Entry 4AL8 (X-ray diffraction, 1.66 A resolution); this record covers chains H and L of the 3 polymer chains in the assembly.

Chain H:
Molecule: Fab 2H12 heavy chain
Source organism: Homo sapiens
Notes: antibody fragment or engineered binder
Chain sequence (217 residues; row label = number of the first residue in the row):
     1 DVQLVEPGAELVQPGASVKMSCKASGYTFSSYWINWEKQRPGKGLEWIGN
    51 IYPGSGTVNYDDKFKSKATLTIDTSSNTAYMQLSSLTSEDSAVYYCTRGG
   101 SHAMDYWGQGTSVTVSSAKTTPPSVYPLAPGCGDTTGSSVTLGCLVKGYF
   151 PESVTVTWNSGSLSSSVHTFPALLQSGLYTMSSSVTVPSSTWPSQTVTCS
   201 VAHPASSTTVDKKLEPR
Disordered / not traced: 132-135, 217
Disulfide bonds: C22-C96, C144-C199

Chain L:
Molecule: Fab 2H12 light chain
Source organism: Homo sapiens
Notes: antibody fragment or engineered binder
Chain sequence (213 residues; numbered 1 to 213; the number before each row is that of its first residue):
     1 DIVMTQSQKFMSTSVGDRVSITCKASQNVRTSVAWYQQKPGQSPKALIYL
    51 ASNRHTGVPDRFTGSGSGTDFTLTISNVQSEDLADYFCLQHWTYPYTFGG
   101 GTKLEIKRADAAPTVSIFPPSSEQLTSGGASVVCFLNNFYPKDINVKWKI
   151 DGSERQNGVLNSWTDQDSKDSTYSMSSTLTLTKDEYERHNSYTCEATHKT
   201 STSPIVKSFNRNE
Disulfide bonds: C23-C88, C134-C194

Chain H / chain L interface:
Residue-residue contacts (75):
  W33(H) - Y94(L)
  N35(H) - Y96(L)
  E37(H) - F98(L)
  Q39(H) - Q38(L)  hydrogen bond
  L45(H) - F87(L)  hydrophobic
  L45(H) - F98(L)
  W47(H) - Y94(L)  hydrophobic
  W47(H) - P95(L)  hydrophobic
  W47(H) - Y96(L)
  W47(H) - F98(L)
  N50(H) - Y94(L)  hydrogen bond
  N59(H) - Y94(L)  hydrogen bond
  D61(H) - P95(L)
  Y95(H) - Q38(L)  hydrogen bond
  Y95(H) - Q42(L)
  Y95(H) - S43(L)
  Y95(H) - P44(L)
  S101(H) - H91(L)
  H102(H) - Y49(L)
  H102(H) - L50(L)
  H102(H) - H91(L)
  A103(H) - Y36(L)
  A103(H) - L89(L)  hydrophobic
  A103(H) - H91(L)
  M104(H) - Y36(L)  hydrogen bond (backbone-side chain)
  M104(H) - L89(L)  hydrophobic
  M104(H) - Y96(L)  hydrophobic
  M104(H) - F98(L)  hydrophobic
  D105(H) - A46(L)
  W107(H) - Y36(L)
  W107(H) - P44(L)
  G108(H) - S43(L)  hydrogen bond (backbone-side chain)
  Q109(H) - S43(L)  hydrogen bond
  Y126(H) - S121(L)
  Y126(H) - Q124(L)
  Y126(H) - S127(L)
  P127(H) - S121(L)
  P127(H) - E123(L)
  L128(H) - F118(L)
  L128(H) - V133(L)  hydrophobic
  L128(H) - F135(L)  hydrophobic
  A129(H) - F118(L)
  A129(H) - P119(L)
  P130(H) - F118(L)
  G131(H) - P119(L)
  T141(H) - S116(L)
  T141(H) - F118(L)
  L145(H) - S131(L)
  K147(H) - Q124(L)
  K147(H) - S131(L)
  S164(H) - K169(L)
  S165(H) - K169(L)  hydrogen bond (backbone-side chain)
  H168(H) - N137(L)
  H168(H) - N138(L)  hydrogen bond
  H168(H) - S174(L)  hydrogen bond
  T169(H) - T164(L)
  F170(H) - F135(L)  hydrophobic
  F170(H) - N137(L)
  F170(H) - S162(L)
  F170(H) - T164(L)
  F170(H) - S174(L)
  F170(H) - M175(L)
  F170(H) - S176(L)
  P171(H) - S162(L)  hydrogen bond (backbone-side chain)
  P171(H) - W163(L)
  L173(H) - L160(L)  hydrophobic
  L173(H) - N161(L)
  Q175(H) - L160(L)
  Q175(H) - T180(L)  hydrogen bond
  S182(H) - F135(L)
  S182(H) - S176(L)  hydrogen bond
  S183(H) - F135(L)
  S184(H) - F135(L)
  S184(H) - N137(L)  hydrogen bond
  K212(H) - E123(L)  salt bridge
Interface residues without a listed pair, chain H (45 interface residues in all): E46, K63, G110, L142, G143, L174
Interface residues without a listed pair, chain L (41 interface residues in all): D1, A34, H55, D167

In short:
45 residues of chain H face 41 of chain L across their interface; the contacts include 14 hydrogen bonds and 1
salt bridge. Polar pairs include K212(H)-E123(L), Q39(H)-Q38(L) and N50(H)-Y94(L).
Chain H is Fab 2H12 heavy chain and chain L is Fab 2H12 light chain, both from Homo sapiens; the structure,
Structure of Dengue virus DIII in complex with Fab 2H12, was determined by X-ray diffraction, deposited
together with 4ALA and 4AM0.
